8UA8 - chains A and I of the 17 polymer chains in the assembly; structure by electron microscopy, 3.70 A resolution.

== Chain A (and I) ==
Name: Glycoprotein E1
Organism: Semliki Forest virus
Notes: chain I of this document is another copy of the same molecule, construct and numbering; everything in this record applies to it too
UniProt: A0A0F6PP03 (A0A0F6PP03_SFV); residues 1-438 here correspond to UniProt positions 816-1253 (UniProt number = residue number + 815)
Amino-acid sequence (438 residues; each row starts with the number of its first residue):
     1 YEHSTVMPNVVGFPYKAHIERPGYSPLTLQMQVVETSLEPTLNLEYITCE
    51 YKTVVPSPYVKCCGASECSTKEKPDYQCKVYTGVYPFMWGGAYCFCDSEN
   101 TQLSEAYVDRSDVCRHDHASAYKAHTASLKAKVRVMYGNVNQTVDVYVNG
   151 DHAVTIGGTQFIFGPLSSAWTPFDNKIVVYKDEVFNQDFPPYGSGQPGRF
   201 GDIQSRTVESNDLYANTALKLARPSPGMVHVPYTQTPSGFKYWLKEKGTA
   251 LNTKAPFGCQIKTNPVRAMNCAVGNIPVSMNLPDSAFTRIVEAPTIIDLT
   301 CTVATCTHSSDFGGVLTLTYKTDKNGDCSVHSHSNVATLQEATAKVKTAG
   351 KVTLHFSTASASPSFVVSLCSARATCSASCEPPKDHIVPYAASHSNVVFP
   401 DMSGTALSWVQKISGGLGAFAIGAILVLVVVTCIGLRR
Disulfides: Cys-49/Cys-114, Cys-63/Cys-96, Cys-68/Cys-78, Cys-259/Cys-271, Cys-301/Cys-376, Cys-306/Cys-380, Cys-328/Cys-370
Covalently attached groups: N-acetylglucosamine (NAG) linked to Asn-141

== Interface between chain A and chain I ==
Pairs across the interface - 16 pairs, chain A then chain I:
  Tyr-1(A) / Lys-384(I)
  Arg-21(A) / Asp-385(I)  salt bridge
  Pro-22(A) / Thr-307(I)
  Pro-22(A) / Pro-382(I)
  Pro-22(A) / Lys-384(I)
  Gly-23(A) / Thr-307(I)
  Ile-290(A) / Thr-305(I)
  Ile-290(A) / Val-315(I)  hydrophobic
  Val-291(A) / His-355(I)
  Thr-295(A) / Thr-317(I)
  Thr-295(A) / Thr-353(I)
  Ile-297(A) / Ala-304(I)  hydrophobic
  Ile-297(A) / Thr-317(I)
  Thr-322(A) / Lys-351(I)
  Asp-323(A) / Thr-317(I)
  Asp-323(A) / Thr-353(I)
Other interface residues (no listed pair), chain A (14 interface residues in all): Tyr-24, Arg-289, Ile-296, Ser-371
Other interface residues (no listed pair), chain I (16 interface residues in all): Thr-302, Asp-311, Phe-312, Gly-313, Pro-383

== In short ==
Chain A and chain I form an interface of 14 and 16 residues respectively; the contacts include 1 salt bridge.
Its one salt-bridged contact is Arg-21(A)/Asp-385(I). N-acetylglucosamine is covalently linked to Asn-141(A).
Both chains are Glycoprotein E1 (Semliki Forest virus). Entry 8UA8 (Structure of Semliki Forest virus VLP in
complex with VLDLR LA2) was determined by electron microscopy, deposited together with 8UA9.
